Entry 8FNE (electron microscopy, 3.90 A resolution); this record covers chains A and B of the 8 polymer chains in the assembly.

# Chain A (and B)
Name: Maltose/maltodextrin-binding periplasmic protein, PhuN
Source organism: Escherichia coli K-12
Notes: chain B of this document is another copy of the same molecule, construct and numbering; everything in this record applies to it too
UniProt: chimeric construct of P0AEX9, F8SJT5: residues -386 to -21 from P0AEX9 (MALE_ECOLI) positions 27-392 (UniProt number = residue number + 413); residues 1-602 from F8SJT5 positions 1-602 (same numbers)
Amino-acid sequence (996 residues; row label = number of the first residue in the row; numbers below 1 keep their minus sign (His-393 is residue -393)):
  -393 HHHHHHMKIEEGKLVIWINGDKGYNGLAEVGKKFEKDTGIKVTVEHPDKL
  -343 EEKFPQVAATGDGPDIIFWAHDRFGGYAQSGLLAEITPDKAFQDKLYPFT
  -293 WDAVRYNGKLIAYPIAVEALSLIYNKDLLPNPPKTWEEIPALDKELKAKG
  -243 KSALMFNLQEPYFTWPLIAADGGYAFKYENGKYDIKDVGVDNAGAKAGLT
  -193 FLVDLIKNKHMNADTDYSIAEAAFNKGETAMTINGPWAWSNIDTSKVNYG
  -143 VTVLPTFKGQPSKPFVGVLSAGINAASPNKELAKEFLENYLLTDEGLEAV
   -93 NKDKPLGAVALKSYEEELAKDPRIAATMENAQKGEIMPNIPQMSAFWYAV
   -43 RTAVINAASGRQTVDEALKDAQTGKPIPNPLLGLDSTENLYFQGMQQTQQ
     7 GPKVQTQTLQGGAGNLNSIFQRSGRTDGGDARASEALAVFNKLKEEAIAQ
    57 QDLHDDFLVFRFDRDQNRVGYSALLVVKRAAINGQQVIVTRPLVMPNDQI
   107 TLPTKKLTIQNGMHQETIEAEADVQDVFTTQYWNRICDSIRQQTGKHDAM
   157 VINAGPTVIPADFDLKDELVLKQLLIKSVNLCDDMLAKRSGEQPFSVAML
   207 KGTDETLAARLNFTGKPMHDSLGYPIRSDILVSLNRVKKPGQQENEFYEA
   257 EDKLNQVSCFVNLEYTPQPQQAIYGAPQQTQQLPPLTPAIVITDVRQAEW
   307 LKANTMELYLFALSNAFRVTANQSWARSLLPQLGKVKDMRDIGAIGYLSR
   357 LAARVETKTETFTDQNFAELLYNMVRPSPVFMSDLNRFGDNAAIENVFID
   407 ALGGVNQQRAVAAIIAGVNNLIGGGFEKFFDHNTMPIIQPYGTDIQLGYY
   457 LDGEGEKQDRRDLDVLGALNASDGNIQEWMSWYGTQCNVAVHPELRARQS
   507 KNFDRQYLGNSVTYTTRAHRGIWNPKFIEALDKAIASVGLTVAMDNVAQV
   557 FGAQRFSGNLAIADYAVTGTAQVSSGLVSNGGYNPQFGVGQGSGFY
Not modelled in the structure: -393 to 18, 276-287, 556-602
Sequence notes: expression tag (-393 to -387); linker (-20 to 0)
From the paper describing this entry:
  - conformationally variable residues (loop rearrangement): Ala19 to Asp36, Ile106 to Asp129, Arg242 to Lys259

# How chain A and chain B interact
Pairs across the interface (56):
  Ala19(A) - Glu211(B)  hydrogen bond (backbone-side chain)
  Ala19(A) - Arg242(B)
  Ala19(A) - Lys244(B)
  Gly20(A) - Glu250(B)
  Asn21(A) - Glu250(B)
  Leu22(A) - Met205(B)
  Leu22(A) - Arg242(B)
  Asn23(A) - Tyr254(B)
  Ile25(A) - Phe201(B)  hydrophobic
  Ile25(A) - Met205(B)  hydrophobic
  Ile25(A) - Leu307(B)
  Phe26(A) - Trp306(B)
  Phe26(A) - Leu307(B)  hydrophobic
  Phe26(A) - Lys308(B)  hydrogen bond (backbone-backbone)
  Gln27(A) - Lys308(B)
  Arg28(A) - Glu198(B)
  Arg28(A) - Gln199(B)  hydrogen bond (side chain-backbone)
  Arg28(A) - Met205(B)
  Ser29(A) - Asp190(B)  hydrogen bond
  Ser29(A) - Lys308(B)
  Gly30(A) - Asn186(B)
  Gly30(A) - Asp189(B)  hydrogen bond (backbone-side chain)
  Gly30(A) - Lys308(B)  hydrogen bond (backbone-side chain)
  Arg31(A) - Gln57(B)  hydrogen bond (side chain-backbone)
  Arg31(A) - Asp58(B)  hydrogen bond (side chain-backbone)
  Arg31(A) - Leu59(B)
  Arg31(A) - His60(B)  hydrogen bond
  Arg31(A) - Ile182(B)
  Arg31(A) - Asn186(B)  hydrogen bond (backbone-side chain)
  Arg31(A) - Lys308(B)
  Thr32(A) - Asp58(B)
  Thr32(A) - Ile182(B)
  Asp33(A) - Leu175(B)
  Asp33(A) - Gln179(B)  hydrogen bond
  Asp33(A) - Ile182(B)
  Ser40(A) - Gln56(B)
  Leu43(A) - Gln56(B)
  Ala44(A) - Gln56(B)
  Asn47(A) - Ala55(B)  hydrogen bond (side chain-backbone)
  Val65(A) - Gln57(B)  hydrogen bond (backbone-side chain)
  Phe66(A) - Gln57(B)
  Arg67(A) - Gln56(B)  hydrogen bond (side chain-backbone)
  Arg67(A) - Gln57(B)  hydrogen bond (backbone-side chain)
  Arg67(A) - Asp58(B)  salt bridge
  Arg70(A) - Glu255(B)  salt bridge
  Asp71(A) - Trp306(B)
  Arg74(A) - Phe253(B)
  Arg74(A) - Tyr254(B)
  Val75(A) - Phe253(B)
  Val75(A) - Tyr254(B)
  Gly76(A) - Phe253(B)  hydrogen bond (backbone-backbone)
  Gly76(A) - Tyr254(B)
  Leu108(A) - Glu255(B)
  Thr135(A) - Phe253(B)
  Gln137(A) - Phe253(B)
  Gln149(A) - Gln57(B)
Also at the interface, not in a pair above, chain A (34 interface residues in all): Gly34, Ile106, Thr107, Pro109
Also at the interface, not in a pair above, chain B (30 interface residues in all): Lys178, Leu206, Leu260, Ala309

# Summary
The interface between chain A and chain B involves 34 residues on one side and 30 on the other; the contacts
include 16 hydrogen bonds and 2 salt bridges. Polar pairs include Arg67(A)-Asp58(B), Arg70(A)-Glu255(B) and
Ala19(A)-Glu211(B). The paper reports conformational variability at Ala19(A), Ile106(A) and Arg242(A).
Chain A and chain B are both Maltose/maltodextrin-binding periplasmic protein, PhuN (Escherichia coli K-12);
the structure, phiPA3 PhuN Tetramer, p2, was determined by electron microscopy, deposited together with 8FV5.
